8HIT - chains B and C of the 3 polymer chains in the assembly; structure by X-ray diffraction, 3.20 A resolution.

Chain B:
Name: JS007-vl
From: Mus musculus
Chain sequence (107 residues; numbered 1 to 107; the number before each row is that of its first residue):
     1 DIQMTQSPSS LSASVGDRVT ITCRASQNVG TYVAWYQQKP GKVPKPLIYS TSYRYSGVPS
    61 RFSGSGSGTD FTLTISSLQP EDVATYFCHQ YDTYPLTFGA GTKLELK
Cystine bridges: Cys23-Cys88

Chain C:
Name: Cytotoxic T-lymphocyte protein 4
From: Homo sapiens
UniProtKB: P16410 (CTLA4_HUMAN); residues 35-154 here = UniProt positions 35-154
Chain sequence (120 residues; row label = number of the first residue in the row):
    35 CKAMHVAQPA VVLASSRGIA SFVCEYASPG KATEVRVTVL RQADSQVTEV CAATYMMGNE
    95 LTFLDDSICT GTSSGNQVNL TIQGLRAMDT GLYICKVELM YPPPYYLGIG NGTQIYVIDP
Unresolved in the structure: 98-100
Curated features (UniProtKB/Swiss-Prot):
  - region: Val46 to Ser50 (Homodimerization), Met134 to Tyr139 (Important for interaction with CD80 and CD86), Tyr150 to Pro154 (Homodimerization)
  - glycosylation (N-linked (GlcNAc...) asparagine): Asn113, Asn145
  - natural variant: Arg70 (R70W: In IDAIL)
  - mutagenesis: Val45 (V45D: Strongly reduced interaction with CD80, CD86 and ICOSLG), Leu47 (L47D: Strongly reduced interaction with CD80, CD86 and ICOSLG), Ser49 (S49A: Strongly reduced interaction with CD80, CD86 and ICOSLG), Arg70 (R70A/D: Strongly reduced interaction with CD80, CD86 and ICOSLG), Lys130 (K130A/D: Strongly reduced interaction with CD80, CD86 and ICOSLG), Glu132 (E132A/R: Strongly reduced interaction with CD80, CD86 and ICOSLG), Tyr139 (Y139A/D: Strongly reduced interaction with CD80, CD86 and ICOSLG), Ile143 (I143A/D: Strongly reduced interaction with CD80, CD86 and ICOSLG)
Cystine bridges: Cys58-Cys129, Cys85-Cys103

Chain B / chain C interface:
Residue-residue contacts - 12 pairs, chain B then chain C:
  Thr31(B) - Asn110(C)  hydrogen bond
  Tyr32(B) - Gly109(C)
  Tyr32(B) - Asn110(C)
  Tyr49(B) - His39(C)
  Tyr49(B) - Ala61(C)
  Tyr49(B) - Ser62(C)
  Ser50(B) - Asn110(C)
  Ser52(B) - Glu59(C)
  Tyr53(B) - Ala41(C)
  Tyr53(B) - Glu59(C)  hydrogen bond
  Tyr53(B) - Ala61(C)  hydrophobic
  Asp92(B) - Lys65(C)  salt bridge
Also at the interface, not in a pair above, chain B (8 interface residues in all): Tyr91
Also at the interface, not in a pair above, chain C (9 interface residues in all): Gly64
Interface features reported in the paper:
  - interface residues, chain B: Thr31(B), Tyr32(B), Tyr53(B), Asp92(B)
  - epitope / paratope residues, chain C: Glu59(C)

Summary:
8 residues of chain B and 9 residues of chain C are in contact; the contacts include 2 hydrogen bonds and 1
salt bridge. Among the polar pairs are Asp92(B)-Lys65(C), Thr31(B)-Asn110(C) and Tyr53(B)-Glu59(C). UniProt
lists 8 mutagenesis sites on chain C. From the paper: the epitope/paratope residue Glu59(C); interface
residues Thr31(B), Tyr32(B) and Tyr53(B) among others.
Chain B is JS007-vl (Mus musculus) and chain C is Cytotoxic T-lymphocyte protein 4 (Homo sapiens); the
structure, Crystal structure of anti-CTLA-4 humanized IgG1 MAb--JS007 in complex with human CTLA-4, was
determined by X-ray diffraction.
